3N40 - chains P and F; structure by X-ray diffraction, 2.17 A resolution.

# Chain P
Molecule: P62 envelope glycoprotein
Source organism: Chikungunya virus
Notes: fragment: polyprotein fragment residues 266-666
UniProtKB: Q1H8W5 (Q1H8W5_CHIKV); residues 5-405 here correspond to UniProt positions 266-666 (UniProt number = residue number + 261)
Sequence (401 residues; numbered 5 to 405; the number before each row is that of its first residue):
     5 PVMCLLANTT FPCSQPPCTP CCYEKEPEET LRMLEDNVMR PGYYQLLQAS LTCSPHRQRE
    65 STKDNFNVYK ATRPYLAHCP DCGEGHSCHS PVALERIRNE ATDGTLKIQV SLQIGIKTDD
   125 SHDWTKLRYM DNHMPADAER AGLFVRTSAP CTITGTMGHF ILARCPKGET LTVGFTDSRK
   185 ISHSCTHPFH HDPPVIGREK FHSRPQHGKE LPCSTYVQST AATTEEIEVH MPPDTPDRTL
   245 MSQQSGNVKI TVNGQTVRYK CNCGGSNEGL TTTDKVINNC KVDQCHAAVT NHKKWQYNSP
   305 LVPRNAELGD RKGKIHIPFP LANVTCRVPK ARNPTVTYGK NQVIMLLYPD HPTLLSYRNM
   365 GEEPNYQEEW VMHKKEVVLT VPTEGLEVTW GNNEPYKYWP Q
Differences from the reference sequence: engineered mutation Glu64 (Arg325 in Q1H8W5)
Cystine bridges: Cys8-Cys17, Cys22-Cys26, Cys25-Cys57, Cys83-Cys189, Cys86-Cys92, Cys155-Cys169, Cys217-Cys330, Cys265-Cys289, Cys267-Cys284
Covalently attached groups: N-acetylglucosamine (NAG) linked to Asn12, Asn327

# Chain F
Molecule: E1 envelope glycoprotein
Source organism: Chikungunya virus
Notes: fragment: polyprotein fragment residues 810-1200
UniProtKB: Q1H8W5 (Q1H8W5_CHIKV); residues 1-391 here correspond to UniProt positions 810-1200 (UniProt number = residue number + 809)
Sequence (393 residues; each row starts with the number of its first residue; numbers below 1 keep their minus sign (Gly-1 is residue -1)):
    -1 GGYEHVTVIP NTVGVPYKTL VNRPGYSPMV LEMELLSVTL EPTLSLDYIT CEYKTVIPSP
    59 YVKCCGTAEC KDKNLPDYSC KVFTGVYPFM WGGAYCFCDA ENTQLSEAHV EKSESCKTEF
   119 ASAYRAHTAS ASAKLRVLYQ GNNITVTAYA NGDHAVTVKD AKFIVGPMSS AWTPFDNKIV
   179 VYKGDVYNMD YPPFGAGRPG QFGDIQSRTP ESKDVYANTQ LVLQRPAAGT VHVPYSQAPS
   239 GFKYWLKERG ASLQHTAPFG CQIATNPVRA VNCAVGNMPI SIDIPEAAFT RVVDAPSLTD
   299 MSCEVPACTH SSDFGGVAII KYAASKKGKC AVHSMTNAVT IREAEIEVEG NSQLQISFST
   359 ALASAEFRVQ VCSTQVHCAA ECHPPKDHIV NYP
Cystine bridges: Cys49-Cys114, Cys62-Cys94, Cys63-Cys96, Cys68-Cys78, Cys259-Cys271, Cys301-Cys376, Cys306-Cys380, Cys328-Cys370
Covalently attached groups: glycan linked to Asn141

# How chain P and chain F interact
Pairs across the interface (110):
  His82(P) with Thr228(F); Val229(F)
  His93(P) with Phe87(F), hydrogen bond (side chain-backbone); Met88(F); Trp89(F)
  Arg100(P) with Lys52(F); Ser111(F); Glu112(F), salt bridge
  Arg102(P) with Glu112(F), salt bridge
  Asn103(P) with Lys241(F), hydrogen bond (backbone-side chain)
  Glu104(P) with Glu50(F); Ser111(F); Ser113(F); Glu117(F)
  Thr106(P) with Glu117(F); Tyr180(F)
  Asn136(P) with Trp89(F)
  His137(P) with Trp89(F)
  Ser218(P) with Thr116(F); Glu117(F), hydrogen bond
  Glu229(P) with Glu112(F)
  His234(P) with Ser57(F), hydrogen bond
  Pro237(P) with Tyr93(F)
  Asp238(P) with Tyr93(F)
  Thr239(P) with Trp89(F)
  Pro240(P) with Met88(F); Trp89(F); Gly90(F); Ala92(F); Tyr93(F), hydrophobic
  Arg242(P) with Gly90(F)
  Lys264(P) with Phe95(F)
  Cys265(P) with Phe95(F)
  Asn266(P) with Phe95(F)
  Gln288(P) with Phe95(F)
  His290(P) with Ala92(F), hydrogen bond (side chain-backbone); Tyr93(F), hydrogen bond (side chain-backbone); Cys94(F); Phe95(F)
  Asn302(P) with Ile55(F); Pro56(F); Ser57(F), hydrogen bond (side chain-backbone)
  Ser303(P) with Ser57(F), hydrogen bond (backbone-side chain)
  Pro304(P) with Ile55(F); Pro56(F); Pro58(F); His230(F); Val231(F)
  Leu305(P) with Val229(F); His230(F)
  Val306(P) with Ser57(F), hydrogen bond (backbone-side chain); Pro58(F); Val229(F)
  Pro307(P) with Ser57(F); Pro58(F); Val60(F), hydrophobic; Tyr93(F), hydrophobic; Val229(F)
  Arg308(P) with Ser57(F), hydrogen bond (side chain-backbone); Pro58(F), hydrogen bond (backbone-backbone); Tyr59(F); Tyr93(F), hydrogen bond (backbone-side chain); Glu105(F), salt bridge
  Leu325(P) with Ser113(F); Thr116(F), hydrogen bond (backbone-side chain)
  Ala326(P) with Thr116(F)
  Asn327(P) with Thr116(F)
  Tyr342(P) with Asp385(F); Ile387(F), hydrophobic
  Gly343(P) with His386(F); Ile387(F)
  Lys344(P) with His386(F)
  Asn345(P) with Ile387(F)
  Gln346(P) with Ile387(F)
  Arg362(P) with Gln252(F), hydrogen bond (side chain-backbone); His253(F); Ala255(F), hydrogen bond (side chain-backbone); Gly258(F); Cys259(F), hydrogen bond (side chain-backbone); Gln260(F)
  Met364(P) with Phe257(F); Gly258(F)
  Gly365(P) with Pro256(F); Phe257(F), hydrogen bond (backbone-backbone)
  Glu366(P) with Pro256(F); Phe257(F)
  Pro368(P) with Thr254(F); Pro256(F)
  Tyr370(P) with Ala249(F), hydrophobic; His253(F)
  Val385(P) with Ile387(F), hydrophobic
  Glu391(P) with Gln260(F), hydrogen bond
  Lys401(P) with Gln260(F); Val388(F); Asn389(F)
  Tyr402(P) with Ile387(F), hydrophobic; Val388(F)
  Trp403(P) with Ile387(F); Val388(F), hydrogen bond (backbone-backbone); Asn389(F); Tyr390(F); Pro391(F), hydrophobic
  Pro404(P) with His386(F); Ile387(F), hydrophobic
  Gln405(P) with Ser309(F); Ser310(F), hydrogen bond; Pro383(F); Asp385(F), hydrogen bond (side chain-backbone); His386(F), hydrogen bond (backbone-backbone); Val388(F)
Other interface residues (no listed pair), chain P (60 interface residues in all): Leu80, Arg202, Pro216, Cys217, Glu230, Asp241, Ala310, Asp314, Ser360, Glu372
Other interface residues (no listed pair), chain F (53 interface residues in all): Lys71, Gly91, Leu103, Lys181, Leu251

# In short
Chain P and chain F form an interface of 60 and 53 residues respectively; the contacts include 22 hydrogen
bonds and 3 salt bridges. Among the polar pairs are Arg100(P)-Glu112(F), Arg102(P)-Glu112(F) and
Arg308(P)-Glu105(F). Covalently linked N-acetylglucosamine: at Asn12(P) and Asn327(P).
Here chain P is P62 envelope glycoprotein and chain F is E1 envelope glycoprotein, both from Chikungunya
virus. Entry 3N40 (Crystal structure of the immature envelope glycoprotein complex of Chikungunya virus) was
determined by X-ray diffraction, deposited together with 3N41, 3N42 and 3N43.
